Entry 6BAV (X-ray diffraction, 3.70 A resolution); this record covers chains B and C of the 3 polymer chains in the assembly.

[Chain B (and C)]
Protein: Glutamate transporter homolog
Organism: Pyrococcus horikoshii
Notes: chain C of this document is another copy of the same molecule, construct and numbering; everything in this record applies to it too
UniProtKB: O59010 (GLT_PYRHO); numbering as in UniProt (aligned over 1-417)
Chain sequence (420 residues; row label = number of the first residue in the row):
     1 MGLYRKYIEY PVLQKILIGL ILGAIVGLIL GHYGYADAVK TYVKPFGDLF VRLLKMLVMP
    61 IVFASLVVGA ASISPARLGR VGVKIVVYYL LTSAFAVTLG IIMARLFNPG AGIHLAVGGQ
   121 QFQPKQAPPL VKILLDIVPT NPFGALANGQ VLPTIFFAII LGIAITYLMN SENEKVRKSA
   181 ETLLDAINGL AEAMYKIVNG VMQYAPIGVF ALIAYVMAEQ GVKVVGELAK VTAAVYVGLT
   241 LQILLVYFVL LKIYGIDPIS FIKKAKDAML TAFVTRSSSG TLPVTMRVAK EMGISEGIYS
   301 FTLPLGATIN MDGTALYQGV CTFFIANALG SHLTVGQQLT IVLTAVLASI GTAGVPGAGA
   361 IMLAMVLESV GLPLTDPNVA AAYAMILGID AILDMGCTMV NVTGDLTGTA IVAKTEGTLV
Disordered / not traced: 1-8, 418-420
Sequence notes: engineered mutation Cys397 (Arg in O59010); expression tag (418-420)
Ion coordination: Na+: Gly306, Asn310
Small-molecule neighbours: benzylcysteine (BCS): Arg276, Ser277, Ser278, Met311, Thr314, Tyr317, Gly359, Asp390, Leu393, Asp394, Cys397, Thr398, Asn401
What the authors report for this chain:
  - binding site for benzylcysteine: Asp390
  - mutagenesis - G396S/R397C (500 +/- 200 uM): decreased binding to TBOA
  - mutagenesis - G396S/R397C (120 +/- 20 uM): increased binding to benzylserine
  - mutagenesis - G396S/R397C (280 +/- 60 uM): increased binding to benzylcysteine

[How chain B and chain C interact]
Contacting residue pairs (48; chain B residue first):
  Pro45(B) - Val131(C)  hydrophobic
  Pro45(B) - Leu135(C)
  Asp48(B) - Leu135(C)
  Leu49(B) - Leu135(C)  hydrophobic
  Arg52(B) - Leu135(C)  hydrogen bond (side chain-backbone)
  Arg52(B) - Asp136(C)  salt bridge
  Arg52(B) - Val138(C)  hydrogen bond (side chain-backbone)
  Arg52(B) - Thr140(C)
  Leu53(B) - Val138(C)
  Leu53(B) - Phe156(C)  hydrophobic
  Lys55(B) - Thr140(C)
  Met56(B) - Pro139(C)
  Met56(B) - Thr140(C)
  Met56(B) - Pro142(C)
  Met56(B) - Phe156(C)  hydrophobic
  Met56(B) - Phe157(C)  hydrophobic
  Met56(B) - Ile160(C)  hydrophobic
  Met59(B) - Asn141(C)
  Met59(B) - Phe143(C)
  Pro60(B) - Pro142(C)  hydrophobic
  Pro60(B) - Phe143(C)
  Leu146(B) - Asn141(C)  hydrogen bond (backbone-side chain)
  Leu146(B) - Phe143(C)  hydrophobic
  Ala147(B) - Asn141(C)  hydrogen bond (backbone-side chain)
  Ala147(B) - Phe143(C)  hydrophobic
  Ala147(B) - Gly144(C)  hydrogen bond (backbone-backbone)
  Ala147(B) - Ala147(C)  hydrophobic
  Asn148(B) - Asn141(C)
  Gly149(B) - Asn141(C)
  Asp185(B) - Lys178(C)
  Asp185(B) - Ser179(C)  hydrogen bond
  Asp185(B) - Thr182(C)
  Ala186(B) - Thr182(C)
  Ala186(B) - Leu183(C)
  Asn188(B) - Ser179(C)  hydrogen bond
  Gly189(B) - Leu168(C)
  Gly189(B) - Ser179(C)
  Gly189(B) - Leu183(C)
  Leu190(B) - Leu161(C)  hydrophobic
  Leu190(B) - Leu183(C)
  Glu192(B) - Leu168(C)
  Glu192(B) - Val176(C)
  Ala193(B) - Leu161(C)  hydrophobic
  Ala193(B) - Ala164(C)
  Ala193(B) - Leu168(C)
  Met194(B) - Phe157(C)  hydrophobic
  Ile197(B) - Ile160(C)  hydrophobic
  Ile197(B) - Ala164(C)  hydrophobic
Other interface residues (no listed pair), chain B (24 interface residues in all): Thr182, Lys196
Other interface residues (no listed pair), chain C (23 interface residues in all): Lys132

[In short]
24 residues of chain B face 23 of chain C across their interface; the contacts include 7 hydrogen bonds and 1
salt bridge. Polar pairs include Arg52(B)-Asp136(C), Arg52(B)-Leu135(C) and Arg52(B)-Val138(C). Bound to chain
B: benzylcysteine. The paper reports a binding site for benzylcysteine at Asp390(B); G396S/R397C of chain B
reduce binding to TBOA.
Both chains are Glutamate transporter homolog (Pyrococcus horikoshii). Entry 6BAV (Crystal Structure of GltPh
R397C in complex with S-Benzyl-L-Cysteine) was determined by X-ray diffraction together with 6BAT, 6BAU and
6BMI from the same study.
